PDB entry 5YDC | X-ray diffraction, 1.91 A resolution | chains A and B

== Chain A (and B) ==
Name: Uncharacterized HTH-type transcriptional regulator Rv1828
Source organism: Mycobacterium tuberculosis
Notes: chain B of this document is another copy of the same molecule, construct and numbering; everything in this record applies to it too
Reference sequence: P9WME7 (Y1828_MYCTU); residues 127-247 here = UniProt positions 127-247
Sequence (142 residues; row label = number of the first residue in the row):
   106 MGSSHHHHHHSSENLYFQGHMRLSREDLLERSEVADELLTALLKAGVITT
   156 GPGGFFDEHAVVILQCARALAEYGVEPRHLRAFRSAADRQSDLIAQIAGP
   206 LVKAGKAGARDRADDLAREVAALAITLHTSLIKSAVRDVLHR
Unresolved in the structure: 106-125, 246-247 (chain B: 106-124, 247)
Sequence notes: expression tag (106-126)
Bound ions: Hg2+ near Gln-170 (its only coordinating residue here)

== Interface between chain A and chain B ==
Residue-residue contacts (94; chain A residue first):
  Val-152(A) with Leu-236(B)
  Gly-156(A) with Asp-243(B)
  Pro-157(A) with Asp-243(B)
  Asp-162(A) with Ser-239(B)
  His-164(A) with Ser-235(B); Lys-238(B); Ser-239(B)
  Val-167(A) with Thr-231(B); Ser-235(B)
  Ile-168(A) with Leu-232(B), hydrophobic; Ser-235(B); Leu-236(B), hydrophobic
  Cys-171(A) with Leu-228(B); Thr-231(B); Leu-232(B), hydrophobic
  Ala-172(A) with Leu-232(B)
  Ala-174(A) with Leu-228(B), hydrophobic
  Leu-175(A) with Leu-232(B), hydrophobic
  Tyr-178(A) with Leu-221(B), hydrophobic; Val-225(B), hydrophobic; Leu-228(B), hydrophobic
  Val-180(A) with Ile-202(B), hydrophobic
  Leu-185(A) with Leu-232(B), hydrophobic
  Ala-187(A) with Leu-198(B), hydrophobic
  Phe-188(A) with Gln-195(B); Ile-202(B), hydrophobic; Ala-229(B); His-233(B); Leu-236(B), hydrophobic
  Arg-189(A) with Leu-236(B)
  Ala-191(A) with Gln-195(B)
  Ala-192(A) with His-233(B); Leu-236(B), hydrophobic; Ile-237(B), hydrophobic
  Asp-193(A) with Ala-240(B)
  Gln-195(A) with Ala-187(B); Phe-188(B); Ala-191(B)
  Ser-196(A) with Ala-240(B); Val-241(B); Val-244(B)
  Leu-198(A) with Ala-187(B), hydrophobic
  Ile-199(A) with Phe-188(B), hydrophobic; Ile-237(B), hydrophobic; Val-241(B), hydrophobic
  Ala-200(A) with Val-244(B), hydrophobic
  Ile-202(A) with Val-180(B), hydrophobic; Phe-188(B), hydrophobic
  Val-225(A) with Leu-175(B), hydrophobic; Tyr-178(B), hydrophobic
  Ala-226(A) with Val-241(B), hydrophobic
  Leu-228(A) with Cys-171(B); Ala-174(B), hydrophobic; Leu-175(B), hydrophobic; Tyr-178(B), hydrophobic
  Thr-231(A) with Val-167(B); Cys-171(B)
  Leu-232(A) with Ile-168(B); Cys-171(B), hydrophobic; Ala-172(B)
  His-233(A) with Phe-188(B), hydrogen bond (side chain-backbone); Ala-191(B); Ala-192(B); His-233(B); Ile-237(B)
  Thr-234(A) with Thr-234(B)
  Ser-235(A) with His-164(B); Val-167(B); Ile-168(B)
  Leu-236(A) with Val-152(B); Ile-168(B), hydrophobic; Phe-188(B); Arg-189(B); Ala-192(B), hydrophobic
  Ile-237(A) with Ala-192(B), hydrophobic; Gln-195(B); Ile-199(B), hydrophobic; Ile-230(B), hydrophobic; His-233(B)
  Lys-238(A) with His-164(B); Ile-230(B)
  Ser-239(A) with Asp-162(B), hydrogen bond; His-164(B)
  Ala-240(A) with Asp-193(B); Ser-196(B), hydrogen bond (backbone-side chain)
  Val-241(A) with Ser-196(B), hydrogen bond (backbone-side chain); Ala-226(B), hydrophobic
  Arg-242(A) with His-125(B); Met-126(B); Asp-162(B), salt bridge; Glu-163(B), salt bridge
  Asp-243(A) with Pro-157(B)
  Val-244(A) with Ser-196(B); Ala-200(B), hydrophobic
Also at the interface, not in a pair above, chain A (52 interface residues in all): Thr-155, Leu-206, Asp-219, Leu-221, Ala-222, Glu-224, Ala-229, Ile-230, Leu-245
Also at the interface, not in a pair above, chain B (54 interface residues in all): Gly-156, His-184, Leu-185, Asp-197, Ala-203, Leu-206, Leu-245, His-246

== In short ==
The interface between chain A and chain B involves 52 residues on one side and 54 on the other; the contacts
include 4 hydrogen bonds and 2 salt bridges. Polar pairs include Arg-242(A)/Asp-162(B), Arg-242(A)/Glu-163(B)
and His-233(A)/Phe-188(B).
Chain A and chain B are both Uncharacterized HTH-type transcriptional regulator Rv1828 (Mycobacterium
tuberculosis); the structure, Crystal structure of mercury soaked C-terminal domain of Rv1828 from
Mycobacterium tuberculosis, was determined by X-ray diffraction.
